9CQ3 - chains I and b of the 20 polymer chains in the assembly; structure by electron microscopy, 2.80 A resolution.

== Chain I ==
Molecule: 68-nt DNA strand
Sequence (68 nucleotides; each row starts with the number of its first residue):
     1 CGCGCCCAGC TTTCCCAGCT AATAAACTAA AAACTATGCA TGCTCTACTG CTTCTGATCT
    61 AGTCGACT
Unresolved in the structure: 1-30
Bound ions: Mg2+: DT68 (together with DZ4) (shared with 3 residues of chain M)

== Chain b ==
Name: X-ray repair cross-complementing protein 5
Organism: Homo sapiens
Reference sequence: P13010 (XRCC5_HUMAN); residues 1-732 here = UniProt positions 1-732
Chain sequence (732 residues; each row starts with the number of its first residue):
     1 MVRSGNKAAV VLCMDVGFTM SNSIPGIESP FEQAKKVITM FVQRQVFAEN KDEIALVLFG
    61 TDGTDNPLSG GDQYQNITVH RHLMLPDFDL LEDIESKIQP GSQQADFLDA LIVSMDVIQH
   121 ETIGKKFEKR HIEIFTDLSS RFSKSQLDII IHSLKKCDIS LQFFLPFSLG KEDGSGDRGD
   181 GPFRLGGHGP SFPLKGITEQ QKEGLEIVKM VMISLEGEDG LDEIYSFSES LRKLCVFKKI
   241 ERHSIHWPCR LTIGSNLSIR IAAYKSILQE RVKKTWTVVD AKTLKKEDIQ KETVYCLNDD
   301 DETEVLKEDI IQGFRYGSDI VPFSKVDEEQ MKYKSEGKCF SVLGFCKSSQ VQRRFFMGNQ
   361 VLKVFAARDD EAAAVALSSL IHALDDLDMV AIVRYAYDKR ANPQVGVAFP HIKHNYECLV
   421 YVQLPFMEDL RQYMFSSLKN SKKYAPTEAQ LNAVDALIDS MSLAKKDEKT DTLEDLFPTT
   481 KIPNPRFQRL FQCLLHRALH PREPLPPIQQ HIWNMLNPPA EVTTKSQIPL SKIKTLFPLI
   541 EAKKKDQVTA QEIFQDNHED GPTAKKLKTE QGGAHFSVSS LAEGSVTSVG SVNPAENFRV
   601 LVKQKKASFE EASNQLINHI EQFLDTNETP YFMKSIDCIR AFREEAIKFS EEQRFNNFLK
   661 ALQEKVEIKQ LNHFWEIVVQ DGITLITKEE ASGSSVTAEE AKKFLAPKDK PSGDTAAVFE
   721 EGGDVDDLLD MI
Unresolved in the structure: 1-4, 170-182, 543-732
Curated features (UniProtKB/Swiss-Prot):
  - region: Leu-138 to Leu-165 (Leucine-zipper)
  - motif: Glu-720 to Leu-728 (EEXXXDL motif)
  - modified residue: Lys-144 (N6-acetyllysine), Ser-255 (Phosphoserine), Ser-258 (Phosphoserine), Lys-265 (N6-acetyllysine), Ser-318 (Phosphoserine), Lys-332 (N6-acetyllysine), Thr-535 (Phosphothreonine), Ser-577 (Phosphoserine), Ser-579 (Phosphoserine), Ser-580 (Phosphoserine), Lys-660 (N6-acetyllysine), Lys-665 (N6-acetyllysine), Thr-715 (Phosphothreonine)
  - cross-link (Glycyl lysine isopeptide (Lys-Gly)): Lys-195 (interchain with G-Cter in SUMO2), Lys-532 (interchain with G-Cter in SUMO2), Lys-534 (interchain with G-Cter in SUMO2), Lys-566 (interchain with G-Cter in SUMO2), Lys-568 (interchain with G-Cter in SUMO2), Lys-669 (interchain with G-Cter in SUMO2), Lys-688 (interchain with G-Cter in SUMO2)
  - mutagenesis: Glu-720 to Glu-721 (Abolishes interaction with PRKDC and its recruitment to sites of DNA damage), Asp-726 to Asp-727 (Abolishes interaction with PRKDC and its recruitment to sites of DNA damage)

== Interface between chain I and chain b ==
Residue-residue contacts (13; chain I residue first):
  DC39(I) / Ile-245(b)  phosphate contact
  DA40(I) / Lys-265(b)  hydrogen bond to the phosphate
  DA40(I) / Tyr-397(b)  sugar contact
  DT41(I) / Lys-265(b)  salt bridge to the phosphate
  DT41(I) / Gln-360(b)  phosphate contact
  DT41(I) / Tyr-397(b)  sugar contact
  DT41(I) / Arg-400(b)  base contact
  DG42(I) / Arg-400(b)  sugar contact
  DG42(I) / Ala-401(b)  sugar contact
  DG42(I) / Asn-402(b)  phosphate contact
  DG42(I) / Gln-404(b)  phosphate contact
  DT44(I) / Gln-312(b)  phosphate contact
  DT44(I) / Lys-325(b)  salt bridge to the phosphate
Interface residues without a listed pair, chain I (6 interface residues in all): DC43

== In short ==
Chain I and chain b form an interface of 6 and 10 residues respectively, with 1 hydrogen bond and 2 salt
bridges. Polar pairs include DA40(I)/Lys-265(b), DT41(I)/Lys-265(b) and DT44(I)/Lys-325(b). UniProt lists 4
mutagenesis sites on chain b.
Here chain I is a 68-nt DNA strand and chain b is X-ray repair cross-complementing protein 5 (Homo sapiens).
Entry 9CQ3 (The gap-filling complex with Pol mu engaged in the NHEJ pathway) was determined by electron
microscopy, deposited together with 9CQ6, 9CQC, 9N81, 9N82 and 9N83.
